PDB entry 4YVI | X-ray diffraction, 3.01 A resolution | chains B and C of the 3 polymer chains in the assembly

[Chain B]
Protein: tRNA (guanine-N(1)-)-methyltransferase
Source organism: Haemophilus influenzae (strain ATCC 51907 / DSM 11121 / KW20 / Rd)
Notes: EC 2.1.1.228
UniProt: P43912 (TRMD_HAEIN); residues 1-246 here = UniProt positions 1-246
Chain sequence (266 residues; row label = number of the first residue in the row; numbers below 1 keep their minus sign (Met-19 is residue -19)):
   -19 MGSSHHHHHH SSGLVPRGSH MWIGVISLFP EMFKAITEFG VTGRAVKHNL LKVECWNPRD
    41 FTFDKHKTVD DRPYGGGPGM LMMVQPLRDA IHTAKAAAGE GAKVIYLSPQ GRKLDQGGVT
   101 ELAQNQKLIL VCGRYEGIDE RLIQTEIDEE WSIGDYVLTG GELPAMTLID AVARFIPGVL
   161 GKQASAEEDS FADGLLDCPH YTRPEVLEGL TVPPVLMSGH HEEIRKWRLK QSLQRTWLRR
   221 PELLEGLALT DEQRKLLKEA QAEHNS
Disordered / not traced: -19 to -3
Sequence notes: expression tag (-19 to 0)
Ligand contacts:
  - sinefungin (SFG), molecule 1: Tyr86, Leu87, Ser88, Pro89, Gln90, Cys112, Gly113, Arg114, Tyr115, Glu116, Gly117, Trp131, Ser132, Ile133, Gly134, Tyr136, Val137, Leu138, Thr139, Gly140, Gly141, Pro144
  - sinefungin (SFG), molecule 2: Glu168, Asp169, Ser170, Asp177, His180
UniProt features mapped onto this chain:
  - active site: Asp169 (Proton acceptor)
  - binding site (S-adenosyl-L-methionine): Tyr86, Gly113, Ile133 to Leu138
Reported in the primary citation:
  - binding site for tRNA (chain C): His46, Asp50, Arg52, Tyr54, Gly55, Gly59, Arg154, Leu160, Ser165, Asp169, Arg183
  - catalytic residues: Arg154, Asp169 (proposed by the authors, not directly observed)
  - mutagenesis - R154A, D169A (4,100-fold): abolished catalytic activity with tRNA (chain C)
  - mutagenesis - S165A: decreased catalytic activity with tRNA (chain C)
  - specificity-determining residues: Asp50
  - conformationally variable residues (order/disorder transition, side-chain flip): Gly161 to Glu168, Phe171
  - binding site for sinefungin: Gln90, Ser170, Asp177

[Chain C]
Molecule: tRNA
Sequence (74 nucleotides; row label = number of the first residue in the row; note: 2 numbers in that range are skipped by the numbering (no residue carries them; nothing is unmodelled there)):
     1 UGGGAGGUCG UCUAAC
    18 GGUAGGACGG CGGACUCUGG AUCCGCUGG
    48 UGGAGGUUCG AGUCCUCCCC UCCCAGCCA
Disordered / not traced: 74-76

[How chain B and chain C interact]
Contacting residue pairs - 25 pairs, chain B then chain C:
  Gly20(B) - G36(C)  phosphate contact
  Val21(B) - G36(C)  phosphate contact
  Val21(B) - G37(C)  base contact
  Arg24(B) - C34(C)  hydrogen bond to the sugar
  Arg24(B) - G36(C)  phosphate contact
  Arg154(B) - G37(C)  hydrogen bond to the base
  Leu160(B) - G37(C)  hydrogen bond to the sugar
  Lys162(B) - G37(C)  phosphate contact
  Lys162(B) - A38(C)  salt bridge to the phosphate
  Lys162(B) - U39(C)  salt bridge to the phosphate
  Ser165(B) - G37(C)  hydrogen bond to the sugar
  Glu168(B) - G37(C)  hydrogen bond to the base
  Asp169(B) - G37(C)  hydrogen bond to the base
  Arg183(B) - G27(C)  salt bridge to the phosphate
  Arg183(B) - C28(C)  salt bridge to the phosphate
  Glu185(B) - G27(C)  phosphate contact
  Glu185(B) - C28(C)  phosphate contact
  Ser198(B) - G10(C)  hydrogen bond to the sugar
  Gly199(B) - G10(C)  hydrogen bond to the base
  Gly199(B) - U11(C)  sugar contact
  Gly199(B) - G26(C)  sugar contact
  His200(B) - U11(C)  sugar contact
  His201(B) - G10(C)  base contact
  His201(B) - U11(C)  hydrogen bond to the base
  His201(B) - C25(C)  hydrogen bond to the base
Interface residues without a listed pair, chain B (18 interface residues in all): Val159, Leu196, Met197

[Overview]
18 residues of chain B and 11 residues of chain C are in contact, with 10 hydrogen bonds and 4 salt bridges.
Polar pairs include Arg154(B)-G37(C), Glu168(B)-G37(C) and Asp169(B)-G37(C). Chain B binds sinefungin. The
paper reports catalytic residues Arg154(B) and Asp169(B); R154A and D169A of chain B abolish catalytic
activity with tRNA (chain C).
Chain B is tRNA (guanine-N(1)-)-methyltransferase (Haemophilus influenzae (strain ATCC 51907 / DSM 11121 /
KW20 / Rd)) and chain C is tRNA; the structure, Crystal Structure of H. influenzae TrmD in complex with
sinefungin and tRNA, was determined by X-ray diffraction (same publication as 4YVG, 4YVH, 4YVJ and 4YVK).
